3C9K - chains A and E of the 8 polymer chains in the assembly; structure by electron microscopy, 20.00 A resolution (very low resolution: no residue pairs are listed; an interface is given only as per-side residue counts).

[Chain A (and E)]
Protein: Histone H2A-IV
Source organism: Gallus gallus
Notes: chain E of this document is another copy of the same molecule, construct and numbering; everything in this record applies to it too
UniProt: P02263 (H2A4_CHICK); residues 1-128 here correspond to UniProt positions 2-129 (UniProt number = residue number + 1)
Chain sequence (128 residues; numbered 1 to 128; the number before each row is that of its first residue):
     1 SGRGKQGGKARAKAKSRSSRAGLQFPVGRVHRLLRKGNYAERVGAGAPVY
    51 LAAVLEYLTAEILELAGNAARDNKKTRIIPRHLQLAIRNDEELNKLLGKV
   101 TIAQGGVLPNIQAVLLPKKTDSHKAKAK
Disordered / not traced: 1-14, 116-128
UniProt features mapped onto this chain:
  - modified residue: S1 (N-acetylserine), K5 (N6-(2-hydroxyisobutyryl)lysine), K9 (N6-(2-hydroxyisobutyryl)lysine), K36 (N6-(2-hydroxyisobutyryl)lysine), K74 (N6-(2-hydroxyisobutyryl)lysine), K75 (N6-(2-hydroxyisobutyryl)lysine), K95 (N6-(2-hydroxyisobutyryl)lysine), K99 (N6-glutaryllysine), Q104 (N5-methylglutamine), K118 (N6-(2-hydroxyisobutyryl)lysine), K119 (N6-glutaryllysine)
  - cross-link (Glycyl lysine isopeptide (Lys-Gly)): K13 (interchain with G-Cter in ubiquitin), K15 (interchain with G-Cter in ubiquitin), K119 (interchain with G-Cter in ubiquitin)

[How chain A and chain E interact]
At this resolution (20 A) residue pairs are not listed: 4 residues of chain A and 4 of chain E lie at the interface.

[Summary]
Chain A and chain E each contribute 4 residues to their interface.
Both chains are Histone H2A-IV (Gallus gallus). Entry 3C9K (Model of Histone Octamer Tubular Crystals) was
determined by electron microscopy.
